Entry 8WYH (electron microscopy, 3.00 A resolution); this record covers chains A and B of the 6 polymer chains in the assembly.

== Chain A (and B) ==
Molecule: Spike glycoprotein
Source organism: Severe acute respiratory syndrome coronavirus 2
Notes: chain B of this document is another copy of the same molecule, construct and numbering; everything in this record applies to it too
UniProt: P0DTC2 (SPIKE_SARS2); aligned to UniProt positions 17-1139 over residues 20-1147 (the alignment contains insertions or deletions, so no single offset holds)
Sequence (1123 residues; each row starts with the number of its first residue; note: 5 numbers in that range are skipped by the numbering (no residue carries them; nothing is unmodelled there)):
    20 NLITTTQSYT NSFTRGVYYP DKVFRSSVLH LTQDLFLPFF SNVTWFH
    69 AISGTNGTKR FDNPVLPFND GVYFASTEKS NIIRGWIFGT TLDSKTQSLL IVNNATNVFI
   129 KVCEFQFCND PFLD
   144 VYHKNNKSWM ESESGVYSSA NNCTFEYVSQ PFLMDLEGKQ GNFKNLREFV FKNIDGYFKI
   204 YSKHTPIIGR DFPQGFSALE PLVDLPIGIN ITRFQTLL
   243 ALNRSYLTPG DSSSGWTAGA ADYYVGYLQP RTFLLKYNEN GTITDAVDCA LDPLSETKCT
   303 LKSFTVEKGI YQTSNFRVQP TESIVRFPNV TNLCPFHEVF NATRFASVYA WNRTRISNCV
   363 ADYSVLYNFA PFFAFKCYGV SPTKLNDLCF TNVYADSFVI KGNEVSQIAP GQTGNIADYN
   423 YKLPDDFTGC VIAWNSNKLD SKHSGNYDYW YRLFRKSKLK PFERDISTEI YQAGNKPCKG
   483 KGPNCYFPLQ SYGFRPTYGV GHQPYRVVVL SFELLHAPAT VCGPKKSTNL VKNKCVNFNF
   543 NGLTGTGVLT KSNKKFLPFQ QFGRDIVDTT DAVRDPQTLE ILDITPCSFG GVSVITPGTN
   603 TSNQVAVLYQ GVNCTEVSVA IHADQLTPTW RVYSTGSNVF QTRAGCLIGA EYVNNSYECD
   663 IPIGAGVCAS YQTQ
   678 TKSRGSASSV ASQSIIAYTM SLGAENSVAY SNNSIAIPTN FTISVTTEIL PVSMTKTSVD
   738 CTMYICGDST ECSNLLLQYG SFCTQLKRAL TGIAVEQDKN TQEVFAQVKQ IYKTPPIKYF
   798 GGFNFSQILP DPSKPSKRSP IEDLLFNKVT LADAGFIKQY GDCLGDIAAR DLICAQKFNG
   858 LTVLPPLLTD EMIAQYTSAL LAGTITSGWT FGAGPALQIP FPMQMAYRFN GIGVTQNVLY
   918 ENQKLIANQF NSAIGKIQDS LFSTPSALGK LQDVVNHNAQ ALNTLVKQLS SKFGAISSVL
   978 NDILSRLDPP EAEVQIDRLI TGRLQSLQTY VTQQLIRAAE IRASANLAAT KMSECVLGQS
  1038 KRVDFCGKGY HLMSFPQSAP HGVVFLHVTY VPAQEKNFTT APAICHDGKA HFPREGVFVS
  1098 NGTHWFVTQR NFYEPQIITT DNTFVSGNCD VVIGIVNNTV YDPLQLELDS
Unresolved in the structure: 69-79, 97-101, 144-162, 173-185, 243-263, 626-629, 678-687, 837-846 (chain B: 69-79, 97-101, 144-162, 173-185, 243-263, 320, 626-629, 678-687, 837-846)
Cystine bridges: Cys291-Cys301, Cys379-Cys432, Cys391-Cys524, Cys480-Cys487, Cys616-Cys648, Cys661-Cys670, Cys738-Cys760, Cys743-Cys749, Cys1032-Cys1043, Cys1082-Cys1126
Sequence notes: conflict Ile22 (Thr19 in P0DTC2), Thr24 (Arg21 in P0DTC2), Ser27 (Ala in P0DTC2), 58 further conflict positions vs the reference (P0DTC2) not listed
UniProt features mapped onto this chain:
  - glycosylation (N-linked (GlcNAc...) asparagine): Asn20 (complex), Asn717 (high mannose)
What the authors report for this chain:
  - contacts within the chain: His339-Asn370, His339-Asn343, Asn354-Thr356 (hydrogen bond)
  - post-translational modification sites: Asn245, Asn354
  - mutagenesis - L455S (29.0 +/- 3.5 nM): decreased binding to Angiotensin-converting enzyme 2

== Interface between chain A and chain B ==
Contacting residue pairs (116; chain A residue first):
  Asn317(A) - Asp737(B)  hydrogen bond
  Arg319(A) - Met740(B)
  Arg319(A) - Asp745(B)  salt bridge
  Asn555(A) - Arg847(B)  hydrogen bond (backbone-side chain)
  Lys556(A) - Arg847(B)
  Lys557(A) - Phe43(B)
  Lys557(A) - Asn282(B)
  Phe558(A) - Phe43(B)  hydrophobic
  Leu559(A) - Asn282(B)
  Phe561(A) - Tyr38(B)  hydrophobic
  Phe561(A) - Lys41(B)  hydrogen bond (backbone-side chain)
  Phe561(A) - Pro224(B)
  Gln562(A) - Phe43(B)
  Gln563(A) - Lys41(B)
  Gly565(A) - Phe43(B)
  Arg566(A) - Val42(B)
  Arg566(A) - Phe43(B)
  Asp567(A) - Asp848(B)
  Asp567(A) - Ala852(B)
  Ile568(A) - Leu849(B)
  Val569(A) - Val963(B)  hydrophobic
  Thr571(A) - Phe855(B)
  Pro588(A) - Phe855(B)  hydrophobic
  Phe591(A) - Met740(B)  hydrophobic
  Phe591(A) - Lys854(B)
  Phe591(A) - Phe855(B)
  Gln612(A) - Leu861(B)
  Val614(A) - Ile834(B)
  Gln643(A) - Ile834(B)
  Arg645(A) - Ile834(B)
  Arg645(A) - Lys835(B)
  Ala646(A) - Ile834(B)
  Ala646(A) - Pro862(B)  hydrophobic
  Gly647(A) - Ile834(B)
  Ala667(A) - Pro863(B)  hydrogen bond (backbone-backbone)
  Ala667(A) - Leu864(B)
  Ala667(A) - Thr866(B)  hydrogen bond (backbone-side chain)
  Gly668(A) - Leu864(B)  hydrogen bond (backbone-backbone)
  Gly668(A) - Met869(B)
  Thr696(A) - Met869(B)
  Met697(A) - Leu865(B)  hydrophobic
  Met697(A) - Met869(B)  hydrophobic
  Leu699(A) - Ile788(B)  hydrophobic
  Leu699(A) - Met869(B)
  Leu699(A) - Gln872(B)
  Leu699(A) - Tyr873(B)
  Ala701(A) - Gln787(B)
  Ala701(A) - Ile788(B)  hydrogen bond (backbone-backbone)
  Glu702(A) - Ile788(B)
  Glu702(A) - Lys790(B)
  Asn703(A) - Gln787(B)
  Asn703(A) - Ile788(B)  hydrogen bond (backbone-backbone)
  Asn703(A) - Tyr789(B)
  Asn703(A) - Lys790(B)  hydrogen bond (backbone-backbone)
  Ser704(A) - Lys790(B)
  Val705(A) - Gln895(B)
  Ala706(A) - Gln895(B)
  Tyr707(A) - Pro792(B)  hydrophobic
  Tyr707(A) - Tyr796(B)
  Tyr707(A) - Phe797(B)
  Tyr707(A) - Thr883(B)
  Tyr707(A) - Ile896(B)
  Tyr707(A) - Phe898(B)  hydrogen bond (side chain-backbone)
  Ser708(A) - Pro897(B)
  Asn709(A) - Pro897(B)
  Ser711(A) - Gln895(B)  hydrogen bond
  Ser711(A) - Pro897(B)
  Ile712(A) - Gln895(B)
  Ile712(A) - Ile896(B)  hydrophobic
  Ala713(A) - Leu894(B)
  Ala713(A) - Gln895(B)  hydrogen bond (backbone-backbone)
  Pro715(A) - Leu894(B)  hydrophobic
  Thr961(A) - Ser758(B)
  Thr961(A) - Gln762(B)
  Gln965(A) - Tyr756(B)
  Gln965(A) - Gly757(B)
  Gln965(A) - Ser758(B)  hydrogen bond
  Gln965(A) - Phe759(B)
  Phe970(A) - Gln755(B)  hydrogen bond (backbone-backbone)
  Phe970(A) - Tyr756(B)
  Gln1002(A) - Phe759(B)
  Ser1003(A) - Phe759(B)
  Ile1013(A) - Ile1013(B)  hydrophobic
  Glu1017(A) - Arg1019(B)
  Arg1039(A) - Glu1031(B)  salt bridge
  Arg1039(A) - Arg1039(B)
  Val1040(A) - Ser1030(B)
  Val1040(A) - Glu1031(B)
  Asp1041(A) - Gly889(B)
  Lys1045(A) - Gly889(B)
  Lys1045(A) - Ala890(B)
  Lys1045(A) - Gly891(B)
  Gly1046(A) - Ala890(B)
  Tyr1047(A) - Ala890(B)
  Val1068(A) - Ala890(B)
  Pro1069(A) - Ala890(B)
  Pro1069(A) - Pro892(B)
  Glu1072(A) - Pro892(B)
  Glu1072(A) - Leu894(B)
  Asn1074(A) - Gln895(B)
  Thr1077(A) - Pro897(B)
  Thr1077(A) - Met900(B)
  Phe1089(A) - Tyr917(B)  hydrophobic
  Pro1090(A) - Gln913(B)
  Gly1093(A) - Tyr904(B)
  Val1094(A) - Tyr904(B)
  Arg1107(A) - Tyr904(B)  hydrogen bond
  Arg1107(A) - Gln913(B)
  Phe1121(A) - Asn914(B)
  Ser1123(A) - Asn914(B)
  Ser1123(A) - Glu918(B)
  Val1128(A) - Tyr917(B)
  Val1128(A) - Glu918(B)
  Val1129(A) - Tyr917(B)  hydrophobic
  Ile1130(A) - Gln920(B)
  Leu1141(A) - Leu1141(B)  hydrophobic
Interface residues without a listed pair, chain A (92 interface residues in all): Gln314, Asn360, Phe564, Asp570, Asp573, Gly613, Thr644, Pro664, Gly666, Val669, Gly700, Asn710, Gln957, Ser968, Lys969, Gly971, Thr1006, Thr1009, Gln1010, Ala1078, Pro1079
Interface residues without a listed pair, chain B (90 interface residues in all): Asp40, Arg44, Val47, Pro229, Gly283, Thr284, Lys764, Arg765, Thr768, Lys786, Phe833, Gly857, Thr859, Ile882, Trp886, Phe888, Ala893, Pro899, Asn907, Lys964, Ser967, Gln1005, Thr1009, Leu1012, Thr1027, Leu1034, Gly1035

== Overview ==
Chain A and chain B form an interface of 92 and 90 residues respectively; the contacts include 15 hydrogen
bonds and 2 salt bridges. Among the polar pairs are Arg319(A)-Asp745(B), Arg1039(A)-Glu1031(B) and
Asn317(A)-Asp737(B). From the paper: L455S of chain A reduces binding to Angiotensin-converting enzyme 2;
modification sites Asn245(A) and Asn354(A).
Chain A and chain B are both Spike glycoprotein (Severe acute respiratory syndrome coronavirus 2); the
structure, The global map of Omicron Subvariants Spike with ACE2, was determined by electron microscopy
together with 8ZBQ from the same study.
